Entry 5ELP (X-ray diffraction, 2.93 A resolution); this record covers chains C and D of the 4 polymer chains in the assembly.

# Chain C (and D)
Protein: NRPS/PKS protein
Source organism: Bacillus amyloliquefaciens
Notes: chain D of this document is another copy of the same molecule, construct and numbering; everything in this record applies to it too
UniProtKB: Q1RS73 (Q1RS73_BACAM); residues 4-605 here correspond to UniProt positions 1745-2346 (UniProt number = residue number + 1741)
Chain sequence (622 residues; row label = number of the first residue in the row; numbers below 1 keep their minus sign (Met-16 is residue -16)):
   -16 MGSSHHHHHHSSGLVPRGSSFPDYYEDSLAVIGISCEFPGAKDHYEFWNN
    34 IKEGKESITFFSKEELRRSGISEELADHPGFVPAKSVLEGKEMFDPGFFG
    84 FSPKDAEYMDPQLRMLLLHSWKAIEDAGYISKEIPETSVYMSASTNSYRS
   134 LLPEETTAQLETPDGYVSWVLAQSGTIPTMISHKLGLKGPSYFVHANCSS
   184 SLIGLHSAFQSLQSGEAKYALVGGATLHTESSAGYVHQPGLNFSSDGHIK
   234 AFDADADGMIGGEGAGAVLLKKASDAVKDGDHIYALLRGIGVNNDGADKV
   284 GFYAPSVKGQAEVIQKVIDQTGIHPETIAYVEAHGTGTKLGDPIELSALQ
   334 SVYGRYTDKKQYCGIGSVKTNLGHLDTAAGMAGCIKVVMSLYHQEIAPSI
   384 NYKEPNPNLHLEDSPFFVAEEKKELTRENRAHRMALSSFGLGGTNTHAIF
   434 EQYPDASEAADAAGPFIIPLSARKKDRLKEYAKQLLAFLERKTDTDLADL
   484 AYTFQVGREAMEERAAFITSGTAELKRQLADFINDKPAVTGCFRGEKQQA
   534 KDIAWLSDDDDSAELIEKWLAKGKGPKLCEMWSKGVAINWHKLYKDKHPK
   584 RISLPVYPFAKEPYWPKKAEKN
Disordered / not traced: -16 to 6, 50-60, 138-146, 216-218, 410-412, 439-445, 576-579, 601-605 (chain D: -16 to 4, 47-61, 139-145, 214-218, 412-413, 439-445, 519-525, 529-553, 576-580, 601-605)
Differences from the reference sequence: initiating methionine (-16); expression tag (-15 to 3)

# Chain C / chain D interface
Pairs across the interface (10):
  Phe64(C) - Lys475(D)
  Gly223(C) - Asp477(D)
  Ala237(C) - Arg410(D)
  Ala237(C) - Glu411(D)
  Asp238(C) - Thr409(D)
  Asp238(C) - Arg410(D)
  Lys322(C) - Arg410(D)
  Lys322(C) - Asp438(D)
  Glu387(C) - Glu411(D)
  Pro390(C) - Glu411(D)
Interface residues without a listed pair, chain C (9 interface residues in all): Pro222, Leu224

# In short
Chain C and chain D form an interface of 9 and 6 residues respectively.
Chain C and chain D are both NRPS/PKS protein (Bacillus amyloliquefaciens); the structure, Ketosynthase from
module 1 of the bacillaene synthase from Bacillus amyloliquefaciens FZB42, was determined by X-ray diffraction
together with 5ENY, 5ERB, 5ERF, 5E5N and 5E6K from the same study.
